Entry 8RVO (electron microscopy, 2.69 A resolution); this record covers chains E and F of the 34 polymer chains in the assembly.

[Chain E]
Protein: Proteasome subunit alpha type-5
Source organism: Saccharomyces cerevisiae
UniProtKB: P32379 (PSA5_YEAST); residue numbers follow UniProt; this construct covers 1-260
Chain sequence (260 residues; numbered 1 to 260; the number before each row is that of its first residue):
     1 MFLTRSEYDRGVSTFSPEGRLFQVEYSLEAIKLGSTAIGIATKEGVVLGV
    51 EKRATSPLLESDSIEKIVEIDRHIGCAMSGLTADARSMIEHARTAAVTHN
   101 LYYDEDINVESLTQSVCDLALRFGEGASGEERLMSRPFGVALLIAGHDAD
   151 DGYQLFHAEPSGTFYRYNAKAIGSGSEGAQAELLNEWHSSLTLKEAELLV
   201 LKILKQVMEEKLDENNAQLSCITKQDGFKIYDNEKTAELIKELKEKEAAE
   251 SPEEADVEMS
Unresolved in the structure: 251-260

[Chain F]
Protein: Proteasome subunit alpha type-6
Source organism: Saccharomyces cerevisiae
UniProtKB: P40302 (PSA6_YEAST); numbering as in UniProt (aligned over 1-234)
Chain sequence (234 residues; each row starts with the number of its first residue):
     1 MFRNNYDGDTVTFSPTGRLFQVEYALEAIKQGSVTVGLRSNTHAVLVALK
    51 RNADELSSYQKKIIKCDEHMGLSLAGLAPDARVLSNYLRQQCNYSSLVFN
   101 RKLAVERAGHLLCDKAQKNTQSYGGRPYGVGLLIIGYDKSGAHLLEFQPS
   151 GNVTELYGTAIGARSQGAKTYLERTLDTFIKIDGNPDELIKAGVEAISQS
   201 LRDESLTVDNLSIAIVGKDTPFTIYDGEAVAKYI
Curated features (UniProtKB/Swiss-Prot):
  - modified residue: Ser14 (Phosphoserine)
  - cross-link: Lys191 (Glycyl lysine isopeptide (Lys-Gly) (interchain with G-Cter in ubiquitin))

[How chain E and chain F interact]
Pairs across the interface (50; chain E residue first):
  Phe2(E) with Met1(F), hydrophobic
  Thr4(E) with Met1(F); Asn4(F)
  Arg5(E) with Asn4(F), hydrogen bond (backbone-side chain)
  Ser6(E) with Asn4(F)
  Ser13(E) with Arg126(F)
  Thr14(E) with Gly8(F); Gln21(F)
  Phe15(E) with Gln21(F), hydrogen bond (backbone-side chain); Tyr24(F), hydrophobic; Ala25(F), hydrophobic; Arg126(F); Pro127(F)
  Ser16(E) with Tyr24(F)
  Pro17(E) with Arg3(F); Tyr24(F)
  Glu18(E) with Glu27(F); Gln31(F)
  Gly19(E) with Tyr24(F); Ala28(F)
  Leu21(E) with Arg126(F)
  Glu110(E) with Lys61(F), salt bridge
  Gln114(E) with Arg82(F)
  Asp118(E) with Arg82(F), salt bridge
  Leu121(E) with Pro79(F), hydrophobic
  Glu125(E) with Val83(F); Lys115(F), salt bridge; Tyr128(F), hydrogen bond
  Gly126(E) with Val83(F)
  Ala127(E) with Asn86(F)
  Ser128(E) with Gln90(F)
  Ser161(E) with Pro79(F)
  Thr163(E) with Ala78(F)
  Tyr165(E) with Ser57(F); Ser58(F); Gln60(F), hydrogen bond
  Arg166(E) with Leu56(F); Ser57(F); Ser58(F), hydrogen bond (backbone-backbone)
  Tyr167(E) with Ala53(F); Asp54(F); Leu56(F); Ser57(F)
  Asn168(E) with Leu56(F), hydrogen bond (backbone-backbone)
  Ala169(E) with Leu56(F)
  Gln180(E) with Asp54(F), hydrogen bond
  Leu184(E) with Asp54(F); Glu55(F); Leu56(F), hydrophobic
  Trp187(E) with Leu56(F), hydrophobic
Also at the interface, not in a pair above, chain E (33 interface residues in all): Glu7, Arg20, Leu183
Also at the interface, not in a pair above, chain F (34 interface residues in all): Asp7, Lys30, Arg51, Leu77, Asn119, Gly124

[In short]
Chain E and chain F form an interface of 33 and 34 residues respectively, with 7 hydrogen bonds and 3 salt
bridges. Polar pairs include Glu110(E)-Lys61(F), Asp118(E)-Arg82(F) and Glu125(E)-Lys115(F).
Here chain E is Proteasome subunit alpha type-5 and chain F is Proteasome subunit alpha type-6, both from
Saccharomyces cerevisiae. Entry 8RVO (Proteasomal late precursor complex from pre1-1, state 1) was determined
by electron microscopy together with 8RVL, 8RVP, 8RVQ and 9GBK from the same study.
